7QGQ - chains R and G of the 24 polymer chains in the assembly; structure by electron crystallography.

# Chain R (and G)
Protein: Precursor of the S-layer proteins
Source organism: Clostridioides difficile 630
Notes: chain G of this document is another copy of the same molecule, construct and numbering; everything in this record applies to it too
Reference sequence: Q183M8 (Q183M8_CLOD6); residues 1-318 here correspond to UniProt positions 25-342 (UniProt number = residue number + 24)
Sequence (318 residues; row label = number of the first residue in the row):
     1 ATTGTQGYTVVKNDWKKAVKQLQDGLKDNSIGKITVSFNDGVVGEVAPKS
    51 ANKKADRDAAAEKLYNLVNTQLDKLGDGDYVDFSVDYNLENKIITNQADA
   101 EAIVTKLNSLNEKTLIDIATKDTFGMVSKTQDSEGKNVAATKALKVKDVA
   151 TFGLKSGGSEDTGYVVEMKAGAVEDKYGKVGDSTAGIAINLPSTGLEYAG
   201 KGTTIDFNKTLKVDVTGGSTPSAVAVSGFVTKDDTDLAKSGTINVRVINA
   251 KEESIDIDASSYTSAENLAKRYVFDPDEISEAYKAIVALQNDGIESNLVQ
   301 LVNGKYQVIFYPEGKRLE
What the authors report for this chain:
  - mutagenesis - F274A: decreased localization to cell surface

# Chain R / chain G interface
Residue-residue contacts - 54 pairs, chain R then chain G:
  A1(R) with D122(G)
  Q6(R) with D117(G)
  S84(R) with D122(G)
  D86(R) with D122(G); K179(G)
  Y87(R) with G218(G)
  N88(R) with G218(G); S219(G)
  K106(R) with D292(G); I294(G)
  S109(R) with D292(G); I294(G)
  L110(R) with I294(G)
  K113(R) with E295(G)
  D122(R) with S84(G); T242(G)
  T123(R) with T242(G)
  F207(R) with G293(G); I294(G); E295(G)
  N208(R) with E295(G)
  K209(R) with K209(G)
  G217(R) with N88(G); S240(G)
  G218(R) with S240(G)
  S219(R) with Y87(G); S240(G); G241(G)
  A238(R) with V215(G)
  K239(R) with V215(G)
  S240(R) with Y177(G); V215(G); G218(G); P221(G)
  G241(R) with F124(G); Y177(G)
  T242(R) with D122(G); T123(G); F124(G); K179(G)
  N244(R) with D122(G); T123(G)
  D292(R) with K106(G); S109(G); F207(G)
  G293(R) with F207(G); N208(G)
  I294(R) with S109(G); L110(G); K113(G); F207(G)
  E295(R) with K113(G); N208(G)
  Y306(R) with G304(G)
Interface residues without a listed pair, chain R (37 interface residues in all): T2, T5, D117, D206, V215, I243, A288, L301
Interface residues without a listed pair, chain G (35 interface residues in all): Q6, T120, G217, A238, K239, N291, L301

# Summary
37 residues of chain R face 35 of chain G across their interface. From the paper: F274A of chain R reduces
localization to cell surface.
Both chains are Precursor of the S-layer proteins (Clostridioides difficile 630). Entry 7QGQ (Extended H/L
(SLPH/SLPL) complex from C. difficile (CD630 strain) fit into R20291 S-layer negative stain map) was
determined by electron crystallography.
